PDB entry 2VDP | X-ray diffraction, 2.80 A resolution | chains A and C of the 5 polymer chains in the assembly

[Chain A]
Molecule: Integrin alpha-iib
Organism: Homo sapiens
Notes: fragment: headpiece, residues 32-483
UniProt: P08514 (ITA2B_HUMAN); residues 1-452 here correspond to UniProt positions 32-483 (UniProt number = residue number + 31)
Chain sequence (452 residues; numbered 1 to 452; the number before each row is that of its first residue):
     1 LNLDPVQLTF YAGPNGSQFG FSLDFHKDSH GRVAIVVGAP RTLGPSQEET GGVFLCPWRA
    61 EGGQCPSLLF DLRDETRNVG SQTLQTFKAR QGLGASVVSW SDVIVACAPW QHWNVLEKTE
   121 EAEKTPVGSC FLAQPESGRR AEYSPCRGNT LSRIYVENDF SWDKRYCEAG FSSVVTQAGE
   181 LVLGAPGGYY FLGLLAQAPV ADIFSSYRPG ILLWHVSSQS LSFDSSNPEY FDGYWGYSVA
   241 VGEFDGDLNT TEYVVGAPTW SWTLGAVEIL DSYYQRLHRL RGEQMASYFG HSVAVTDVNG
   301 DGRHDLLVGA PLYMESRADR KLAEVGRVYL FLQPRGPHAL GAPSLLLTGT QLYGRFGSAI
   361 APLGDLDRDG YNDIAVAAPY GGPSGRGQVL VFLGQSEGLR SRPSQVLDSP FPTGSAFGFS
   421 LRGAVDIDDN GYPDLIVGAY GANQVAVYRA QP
Construct notes: conflict G282 (Ala313 in P08514)
Disulfide bonds: C56-C65, C107-C130, C146-C167
Covalent attachments: N-acetylglucosamine (NAG) linked to N15, N249
Metal / ion sites: Ca2+ site 1: E243, D245, D247, T250, E252; Ca2+ site 2: D297, N299, D301, R303, D305; Ca2+ site 3: D365, D367, D369, Y371, D373; Ca2+ site 4: D426, D428, N430, Y432, D434
Curated features (UniProtKB/Swiss-Prot):
  - binding site (Ca(2+)): E243, D245, D247, T250, E252, D297, N299, D301, R303, D305, D365, D367, D369, Y371, D373, D426, D428, N430, Y432, D434
  - glycosylation (N-linked (GlcNAc...) asparagine): N15, N249

[Chain C]
Molecule: Fibrinogen
Notes: fragment: gamma chain c-terminal peptide, residues 428-437
UniProt: Q53Y18 (Q53Y18_HUMAN); residues 402-411 here correspond to UniProt positions 428-437 (UniProt number = residue number + 26)
Chain sequence (10 residues; row label = number of the first residue in the row):
   402 LGGAKQAGDV
Disordered / not traced: 402-403
Metal / ion sites: Mg2+: D410 (shared with 3 residues of chain B)
From the paper describing this entry:
  - Mg2+ coordination: D410
  - Ca2+ coordination through a water molecule: V411
  - mutagenesis - K406R (15-fold): decreased binding to Integrin alpha-iib (chain A) (citing earlier work)

[How chain A and chain C interact]
Pairs across the interface (15):
  D159(A) - A405(C)
  D159(A) - K406(C)  hydrogen bond (backbone-backbone)
  D159(A) - Q407(C)  hydrogen bond
  S161(A) - G404(C)
  S161(A) - A405(C)
  Y189(A) - K406(C)  hydrogen bond (backbone-side chain)
  Y190(A) - A408(C)
  Y190(A) - G409(C)
  L192(A) - K406(C)
  D224(A) - G404(C)
  D224(A) - K406(C)  salt bridge
  S225(A) - K406(C)
  S226(A) - A405(C)
  F231(A) - K406(C)
  F231(A) - A408(C)  hydrophobic
Other interface residues (no listed pair), chain A (10 interface residues in all): F160
Interface features reported in the paper:
  - residue pairs: D224(A)-K406(C)

[Summary]
The interface between chain A and chain C involves 10 residues on one side and 6 on the other, with 3 hydrogen
bonds and 1 salt bridge. Polar pairs include D224(A)-K406(C), D159(A)-Q407(C) and Y189(A)-K406(C). The paper
describes a contact between D224(A) and K406(C). From the paper: K406R of chain C reduces binding to Integrin
alpha-iib (chain A); Mg2+ coordination by D410(C).
Chain A is Integrin alpha-iib (Homo sapiens) and chain C is Fibrinogen; the structure, Integrin AlphaIIbBeta3
Headpiece Bound to Fibrinogen Gamma chain peptide,LGGAKQAGDV, was determined by X-ray diffraction together
with 2VC2, 2VDK, 2VDL, 2VDM, 2VDN, 2VDO, 2VDQ and 2VDR from the same study.
